PDB entry 3SHC | X-ray diffraction, 1.90 A resolution | chains L and H of the 3 polymer chains in the assembly

# Chain L
Protein: Thrombin light chain
From: Homo sapiens
Notes: EC 3.4.21.5
UniProtKB: P00734 (THRB_HUMAN); residues 1-14 here correspond to UniProt positions 336-349 (UniProt number = residue number + 335)
Amino-acid sequence (36 residues; each row starts with the number of its first residue; a row labelled like 14A-14M holds insertion residues (14A, then the next letters in order)):
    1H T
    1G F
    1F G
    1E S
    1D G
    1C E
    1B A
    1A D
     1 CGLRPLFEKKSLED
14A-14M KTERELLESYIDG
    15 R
Unresolved in the structure: 1H, 1G, 1F, 1E, 1D, 14L-14M, 15
Curated features (UniProtKB/Swiss-Prot):
  - site: Arg-15 (Cleavage)

# Chain H
Protein: Thrombin heavy chain
From: Homo sapiens
Notes: EC 3.4.21.5
UniProtKB: P00734 (THRB_HUMAN); the construct lacks a stretch of the UniProt sequence and is renumbered around it, so the offset changes along the chain: 16-36 = UniProt 364-384; 37-60 = UniProt 386-409; 61-77 = UniProt 419-435; 78-97 = UniProt 437-456; 7 more segments
Amino-acid sequence (259 residues; numbered 16 to 247 plus 28 insertion-coded residues; 1 number in that range is skipped by the numbering (no residue carries it; nothing is unmodelled there); the number before each row is that of its first residue; a row labelled like 60A-60I holds insertion residues (60A, then the next letters in order)):
    16 IVEGSDAEIGMSPWQVMLFRK
   36A S
    37 PQELLCGASLISDRWVLTAAHCLL
60A-60I YPPWDKNFT
    61 ENDLLVRIGKHSRTRYE
   77A R
    78 NIEKISMLEKIYIHPRYNWR
   97A E
    98 NLDRDIALMKLKKPVAFSDYIHPVCLPDRETA
129A-129C ASL
   130 LQAGYKGRVTGWGNLKETWT
149A-149E ANVGK
   150 GQPSVLQVVNLPIVERPVCKDSTRIRITDNMFCAG
  184A Y
   185 KP
186A-186D DEGK
   187 RGDACEGDSGGPFVMKSP
204A-204B FN
   205 NRWYQMGIVSWGE
   219 GCD
  221A R
   222 DGKYGFYTHVFRLKKWIQKVIDQFGE
Unresolved in the structure: 148-149, 149A-149E, 247
Curated features (UniProtKB/Swiss-Prot):
  - region: Ala-183 to Val-200 (High affinity receptor-binding region which is also known as the TP508 peptide)
  - active site (Charge relay system): His-57, Asp-102, Ser-195
  - glycosylation: Asn-60G (N-linked (GlcNAc...) (complex) asparagine)
Cystine bridges: Cys-42/Cys-58, Cys-168/Cys-182, Cys-191/Cys-220
Glycans and other covalent adducts: N-acetylglucosamine (NAG) linked to Asn-60G

# Interface between chain L and chain H
Disulfides between the chains: Cys-1(L)/Cys-122(H)
Pairs across the interface - 60 pairs, chain L then chain H:
  Cys-1(L) with Pro-120(H); Val-121(H); Cys-122(H), disulfide; Arg-206(H), hydrogen bond (backbone-side chain)
  Asp-1A(L) with His-119(H), salt bridge; Arg-206(H)
  Ala-1B(L) with Arg-206(H), hydrogen bond (backbone-side chain)
  Gly-2(L) with Trp-29(H); Pro-120(H), hydrogen bond (backbone-backbone); Cys-122(H); Arg-206(H); Trp-207(H), hydrogen bond (backbone-backbone)
  Leu-3(L) with His-119(H), hydrogen bond (backbone-side chain); Asn-205(H); Arg-206(H)
  Arg-4(L) with Gly-25(H); Met-26(H), hydrogen bond (side chain-backbone); Pro-28(H); Trp-29(H); Arg-137(H); Trp-207(H)
  Pro-5(L) with Ser-115(H); Asp-116(H); His-119(H)
  Leu-6(L) with Ile-24(H); Asp-116(H)
  Phe-7(L) with Glu-23(H); Ile-24(H); Gly-25(H); Met-26(H), hydrophobic
  Glu-8(L) with Lys-202(H), salt bridge; Asn-205(H); Trp-207(H), hydrogen bond
  Lys-9(L) with His-119(H)
  Asp-14(L) with Glu-23(H); Met-26(H); Arg-137(H), salt bridge; Trp-207(H)
  Lys-14A(L) with Glu-23(H), hydrogen bond (backbone-side chain)
  Thr-14B(L) with Arg-137(H), hydrogen bond; Asn-159(H), hydrogen bond
  Glu-14C(L) with Arg-137(H); Lys-202(H), salt bridge
  Glu-14E(L) with Lys-135(H), salt bridge; Asn-159(H), hydrogen bond; Tyr-184A(H), hydrogen bond
  Leu-14F(L) with Lys-135(H); Gly-136(H); Asn-159(H); Trp-207(H), hydrophobic
  Leu-14G(L) with Pro-204(H), hydrophobic
  Ser-14I(L) with Gly-133(H); Tyr-134(H); Lys-135(H), hydrogen bond (side chain-backbone)
  Tyr-14J(L) with Tyr-134(H), hydrophobic; Lys-135(H), hydrogen bond (side chain-backbone); Met-201(H); Lys-202(H); Pro-204(H)
  Ile-14K(L) with Tyr-134(H), hydrogen bond (backbone-side chain)
Other interface residues (no listed pair), chain H (27 interface residues in all): Tyr-117, Lys-186D

# In short
The interface between chain L and chain H involves 21 residues on one side and 27 on the other; the contacts
include 1 disulfide bond, 15 hydrogen bonds and 5 salt bridges. Polar contacts include Asp-1A(L)/His-119(H),
Glu-8(L)/Lys-202(H) and Glu-14E(L)/Lys-135(H).
Here chain L is Thrombin light chain and chain H is Thrombin heavy chain, both from Homo sapiens. Entry 3SHC
(Human Thrombin In Complex With UBTHR101) was determined by X-ray diffraction (same publication as 3P17, 3QTO,
3QTV, 3QWC, 3QX5, 3SHA and 3 further entries).
